Entry 2RJR (X-ray diffraction, 2.10 A resolution); this record covers chains A and B.

# Chain A (and B)
Protein: Tyrosine aminomutase
Organism: Streptomyces globisporus
Notes: EC 5.4.3.6; fragment: tyrosine aminomutase; chain B of this document is another copy of the same molecule, construct and numbering; everything in this record applies to it too
UniProtKB: Q8GMG0 (Q8GMG0_STRGL); residue numbers follow UniProt; this construct covers 1-152, 155-539
Chain sequence (537 residues; each row starts with the number of its first residue; note: 2 numbers in that range are skipped by the numbering (no residue carries them; nothing is unmodelled there)):
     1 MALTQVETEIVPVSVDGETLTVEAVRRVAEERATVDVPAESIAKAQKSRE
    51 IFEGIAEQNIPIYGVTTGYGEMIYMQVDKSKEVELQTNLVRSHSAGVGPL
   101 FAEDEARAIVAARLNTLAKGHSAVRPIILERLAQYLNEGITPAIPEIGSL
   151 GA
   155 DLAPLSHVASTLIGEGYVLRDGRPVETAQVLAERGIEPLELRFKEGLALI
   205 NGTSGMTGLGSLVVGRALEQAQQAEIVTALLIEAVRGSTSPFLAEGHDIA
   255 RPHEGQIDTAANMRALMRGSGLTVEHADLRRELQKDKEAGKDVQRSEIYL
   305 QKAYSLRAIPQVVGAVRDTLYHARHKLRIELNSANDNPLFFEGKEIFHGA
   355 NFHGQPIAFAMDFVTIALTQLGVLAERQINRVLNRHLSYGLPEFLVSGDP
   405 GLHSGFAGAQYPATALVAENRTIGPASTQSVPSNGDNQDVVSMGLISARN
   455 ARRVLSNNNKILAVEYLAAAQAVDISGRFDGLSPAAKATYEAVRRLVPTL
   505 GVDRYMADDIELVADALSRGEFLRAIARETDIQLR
Not modelled in the structure: 1-11
Modified / non-standard residues: Ala-152 ({2-[(1S)-1-aminoethyl]-4-methylidene-5-oxo-4,5-dihydro-1H-imidazol-1-yl}acetic acid; MDO)
UniProt features mapped onto this chain:
  - active site: Tyr-63 (Proton donor/acceptor)
  - binding site (substrate): His-93, Asn-205, Arg-311
  - cross-link: Ala-152 (5-imidazolinone (Ala-Gly))
  - mutagenesis: Tyr-63 (Y63F: Complete loss of activity. It does not affect the over-all structure of the enzyme), Glu-71 (E71A: Despite a decrease in activity, it shows lyase activity over time and still produced some amount of beta-tyrosine), His-93 (H93F: Complete loss of activity), Tyr-303 (Y303A: Despite a decrease in activity, it shows lyase activity over time and still produced some amount of beta-tyrosine), Tyr-415 (Y415V: Complete loss of activity)
Covalent attachments: covalent link Ala-152/Asp-155; SgTAM (295) linked to Ala-152
Ligand contacts: SgTAM (295; (2S,3S)-3-(4-fluorophenyl)-2,3-dihydroxypropanoic acid): Tyr-63, Tyr-69, Gly-70, Leu-89, His-93, Leu-156, Leu-201, Asn-205, Asn-341, Phe-356, Ala-411, Tyr-415, Asn-438, Gln-442

# How chain A and chain B interact
Residue-residue contacts (240):
  Asn-59(A) / Gln-288(B)
  Asn-59(A) / Lys-291(B)  hydrogen bond (backbone-side chain)
  Pro-61(A) / Arg-284(B)
  Pro-61(A) / Leu-287(B)  hydrophobic
  Pro-61(A) / Gln-288(B)
  Pro-61(A) / Leu-304(B)
  Ile-62(A) / Leu-304(B)
  Tyr-63(A) / Leu-304(B)
  Tyr-63(A) / Gln-305(B)
  Glu-71(A) / Tyr-303(B)  hydrogen bond
  Ile-73(A) / Tyr-303(B)  hydrophobic
  Ile-73(A) / Leu-304(B)  hydrophobic
  Ile-73(A) / Gln-305(B)
  Tyr-74(A) / Gln-298(B)
  Tyr-74(A) / Arg-299(B)
  Tyr-74(A) / Ser-300(B)  hydrogen bond (backbone-backbone)
  Tyr-74(A) / Ile-302(B)
  Tyr-74(A) / Tyr-303(B)
  Met-75(A) / Val-297(B)  hydrophobic
  Met-75(A) / Gln-298(B)
  Met-75(A) / Arg-299(B)
  Gln-76(A) / Leu-287(B)
  Gln-76(A) / Lys-291(B)
  Gln-76(A) / Asp-296(B)
  Gln-76(A) / Val-297(B)
  Gln-76(A) / Gln-298(B)  hydrogen bond (backbone-backbone)
  Gln-76(A) / Ser-300(B)
  Val-77(A) / Asp-296(B)
  Asp-78(A) / Asp-296(B)  hydrogen bond (backbone-backbone)
  Ser-80(A) / Asp-296(B)  hydrogen bond
  Lys-81(A) / Asp-296(B)  salt bridge
  Lys-119(A) / Ile-253(B)
  Lys-119(A) / Ala-254(B)
  Ala-152(A) / Tyr-308(B)
  Thr-207(A) / Arg-255(B)
  Ser-244(A) / Phe-351(B)
  Ser-244(A) / His-352(B)  hydrogen bond (side chain-backbone)
  Pro-245(A) / Phe-351(B)
  Pro-245(A) / His-352(B)
  Glu-249(A) / Phe-345(B)
  Glu-249(A) / Lys-348(B)
  Gly-250(A) / Phe-351(B)
  Gly-250(A) / Asn-355(B)  hydrogen bond (backbone-side chain)
  Ile-253(A) / Lys-119(B)
  Ala-254(A) / Lys-119(B)
  Ala-254(A) / Ser-337(B)
  Ala-254(A) / Ala-338(B)  hydrogen bond (backbone-backbone)
  Ala-254(A) / Leu-343(B)  hydrophobic
  Ala-254(A) / Phe-345(B)  hydrophobic
  Ala-254(A) / Asn-355(B)
  Arg-255(A) / Thr-207(B)
  Arg-255(A) / Glu-334(B)  salt bridge
  Arg-255(A) / Ser-337(B)
  Arg-255(A) / Asn-355(B)
  Arg-255(A) / His-357(B)  hydrogen bond (side chain-backbone)
  Arg-255(A) / Pro-360(B)
  His-257(A) / Lys-330(B)  hydrogen bond (side chain-backbone)
  His-257(A) / Ile-333(B)
  His-257(A) / Glu-334(B)
  His-257(A) / Pro-360(B)
  Gln-260(A) / Asn-355(B)  hydrogen bond
  His-280(A) / Glu-349(B)
  His-280(A) / Ile-350(B)
  His-280(A) / His-352(B)  hydrogen bond
  Ala-281(A) / Glu-349(B)
  Arg-284(A) / Ile-60(B)
  Arg-284(A) / Pro-61(B)
  Arg-284(A) / Glu-349(B)  salt bridge
  Leu-287(A) / Pro-61(B)  hydrophobic
  Leu-287(A) / Gln-76(B)
  Gln-288(A) / Pro-61(B)
  Lys-291(A) / Asn-59(B)  hydrogen bond (side chain-backbone)
  Lys-291(A) / Gln-76(B)
  Asp-296(A) / Gln-76(B)
  Asp-296(A) / Val-77(B)
  Asp-296(A) / Asp-78(B)  hydrogen bond (backbone-backbone)
  Asp-296(A) / Ser-80(B)
  Asp-296(A) / Lys-81(B)
  Val-297(A) / Met-75(B)  hydrophobic
  Val-297(A) / Gln-76(B)
  Gln-298(A) / Tyr-74(B)
  Gln-298(A) / Met-75(B)
  Gln-298(A) / Gln-76(B)  hydrogen bond (backbone-backbone)
  Arg-299(A) / Tyr-74(B)
  Arg-299(A) / Met-75(B)
  Ser-300(A) / Tyr-74(B)  hydrogen bond (backbone-backbone)
  Ile-302(A) / Tyr-74(B)
  Tyr-303(A) / Glu-71(B)  hydrogen bond
  Tyr-303(A) / Ile-73(B)  hydrophobic
  Tyr-303(A) / Tyr-74(B)
  Leu-304(A) / Pro-61(B)
  Leu-304(A) / Tyr-63(B)
  Leu-304(A) / Ile-73(B)  hydrophobic
  Leu-304(A) / His-352(B)
  Gln-305(A) / Tyr-63(B)
  Gln-305(A) / Ile-73(B)
  Gln-305(A) / Asn-341(B)
  Gln-305(A) / His-352(B)
  Gln-305(A) / Gly-353(B)
  Ala-307(A) / Asp-440(B)
  Ala-307(A) / Asn-441(B)
  Tyr-308(A) / Ala-152(B)
  Tyr-308(A) / Phe-356(B)  hydrophobic
  Tyr-308(A) / Asn-441(B)  hydrogen bond (backbone-backbone)
  Tyr-308(A) / Gln-442(B)
  Tyr-308(A) / Asp-443(B)
  Tyr-308(A) / Val-444(B)
  Ser-309(A) / Asp-443(B)  hydrogen bond
  Arg-311(A) / Asn-341(B)
  Arg-311(A) / Gly-353(B)  hydrogen bond (side chain-backbone)
  Arg-311(A) / Ala-354(B)
  Arg-311(A) / Phe-356(B)
  Ala-312(A) / Ala-354(B)  hydrophobic
  Ala-312(A) / His-357(B)
  Gln-315(A) / Ala-354(B)
  Gln-315(A) / Asn-355(B)  hydrogen bond
  Gln-315(A) / His-357(B)
  Gln-315(A) / Gln-359(B)
  Val-316(A) / His-357(B)
  Val-316(A) / Gln-359(B)
  Ala-319(A) / Gln-359(B)
  Ala-319(A) / Pro-360(B)
  Ala-319(A) / Phe-363(B)  hydrophobic
  Val-320(A) / Phe-363(B)
  Asp-322(A) / Lys-330(B)  salt bridge
  Thr-323(A) / Phe-363(B)
  Thr-323(A) / Phe-367(B)
  His-326(A) / His-326(B)
  Lys-330(A) / His-257(B)  hydrogen bond (backbone-side chain)
  Lys-330(A) / Asp-322(B)  salt bridge
  Ile-333(A) / His-257(B)
  Glu-334(A) / Arg-255(B)  salt bridge
  Glu-334(A) / His-257(B)  salt bridge
  Ser-337(A) / Ala-254(B)
  Ser-337(A) / Arg-255(B)
  Ala-338(A) / Ala-254(B)  hydrogen bond (backbone-backbone)
  Asn-341(A) / Gln-305(B)  hydrogen bond
  Asn-341(A) / Arg-311(B)
  Leu-343(A) / Ala-254(B)  hydrophobic
  Phe-345(A) / Glu-249(B)
  Phe-345(A) / Ala-254(B)  hydrophobic
  Lys-348(A) / Glu-249(B)  salt bridge
  Glu-349(A) / His-280(B)  salt bridge
  Glu-349(A) / Ala-281(B)
  Glu-349(A) / Arg-284(B)  salt bridge
  Ile-350(A) / His-280(B)
  Phe-351(A) / Ser-244(B)
  Phe-351(A) / Pro-245(B)
  Phe-351(A) / Leu-247(B)
  Phe-351(A) / Gly-250(B)
  His-352(A) / Ser-244(B)  hydrogen bond (backbone-side chain)
  His-352(A) / Pro-245(B)
  His-352(A) / His-280(B)  hydrogen bond
  His-352(A) / Leu-304(B)
  His-352(A) / Gln-305(B)
  His-352(A) / Arg-311(B)
  Gly-353(A) / Gln-305(B)
  Gly-353(A) / Arg-311(B)  hydrogen bond (backbone-side chain)
  Ala-354(A) / Arg-311(B)
  Ala-354(A) / Ala-312(B)  hydrophobic
  Ala-354(A) / Gln-315(B)  hydrogen bond (backbone-side chain)
  Asn-355(A) / Gly-250(B)
  Asn-355(A) / Ala-254(B)
  Asn-355(A) / Arg-255(B)
  Asn-355(A) / Gln-260(B)
  Asn-355(A) / Gln-315(B)
  Phe-356(A) / Tyr-308(B)
  Phe-356(A) / Arg-311(B)
  His-357(A) / Arg-255(B)  hydrogen bond (backbone-side chain)
  His-357(A) / Ala-312(B)
  His-357(A) / Gln-315(B)
  His-357(A) / Val-316(B)
  Gln-359(A) / Gln-315(B)
  Gln-359(A) / Val-316(B)
  Gln-359(A) / Ala-319(B)
  Gln-359(A) / Gln-374(B)  hydrogen bond
  Pro-360(A) / Arg-255(B)
  Pro-360(A) / His-257(B)
  Pro-360(A) / Gln-315(B)
  Pro-360(A) / Ala-319(B)
  Phe-363(A) / Ala-319(B)  hydrophobic
  Phe-363(A) / Val-320(B)
  Phe-363(A) / Thr-323(B)
  Phe-363(A) / Ile-370(B)  hydrophobic
  Phe-363(A) / Ala-371(B)  hydrophobic
  Phe-363(A) / Gln-374(B)
  Phe-367(A) / Thr-323(B)
  Phe-367(A) / Phe-367(B)  hydrophobic
  Phe-367(A) / Ile-370(B)  hydrophobic
  Ile-370(A) / Phe-363(B)  hydrophobic
  Ile-370(A) / Ile-370(B)  hydrophobic
  Ile-370(A) / Pro-429(B)  hydrophobic
  Ile-370(A) / Ser-431(B)
  Ile-370(A) / Thr-432(B)
  Ala-371(A) / Phe-363(B)  hydrophobic
  Thr-373(A) / Thr-432(B)
  Gln-374(A) / Gln-359(B)  hydrogen bond
  Gln-374(A) / Phe-363(B)
  Gln-374(A) / Ser-431(B)
  Gln-374(A) / Thr-432(B)
  Gln-374(A) / Val-444(B)
  Gln-374(A) / Val-445(B)  hydrogen bond (side chain-backbone)
  Val-377(A) / Thr-432(B)
  Leu-378(A) / Val-444(B)  hydrophobic
  Arg-381(A) / Pro-436(B)
  Arg-381(A) / Asp-443(B)
  Arg-381(A) / Val-444(B)
  Arg-385(A) / Asp-440(B)  hydrogen bond (side chain-backbone)
  Arg-385(A) / Asp-443(B)  salt bridge
  Leu-391(A) / Asp-440(B)
  Arg-425(A) / Thr-432(B)  hydrogen bond (side chain-backbone)
  Arg-425(A) / Gln-433(B)
  Arg-425(A) / Ser-434(B)  hydrogen bond (side chain-backbone)
  Pro-429(A) / Ile-370(B)  hydrophobic
  Pro-429(A) / Pro-429(B)  hydrophobic
  Ser-431(A) / Ile-370(B)
  Ser-431(A) / Gln-374(B)
  Thr-432(A) / Ile-370(B)
  Thr-432(A) / Thr-373(B)
  Thr-432(A) / Gln-374(B)
  Thr-432(A) / Arg-425(B)  hydrogen bond (backbone-side chain)
  Gln-433(A) / Arg-425(B)
  Ser-434(A) / Arg-425(B)  hydrogen bond (backbone-side chain)
  Pro-436(A) / Arg-381(B)
  Gly-439(A) / Leu-391(B)
  Asp-440(A) / Ala-307(B)
  Asp-440(A) / Arg-385(B)  hydrogen bond (backbone-side chain)
  Asp-440(A) / Leu-391(B)
  Asn-441(A) / Ala-307(B)
  Asn-441(A) / Tyr-308(B)  hydrogen bond (backbone-backbone)
  Gln-442(A) / Tyr-308(B)  hydrogen bond
  Asp-443(A) / Tyr-308(B)
  Asp-443(A) / Ser-309(B)  hydrogen bond
  Asp-443(A) / Arg-381(B)
  Asp-443(A) / Arg-385(B)  salt bridge
  Val-444(A) / Tyr-308(B)
  Val-444(A) / Gln-374(B)
  Val-444(A) / Leu-378(B)  hydrophobic
  Val-444(A) / Arg-381(B)
  Val-445(A) / Gln-374(B)  hydrogen bond (backbone-side chain)
Interface residues without a listed pair, chain A (109 interface residues in all): Ile-60, Thr-67, His-121, Leu-247, His-251, Pro-256, Glu-258, Lys-295, Lys-306, Gly-358, Asp-366, Asn-384
Interface residues without a listed pair, chain B (108 interface residues in all): Ile-62, His-121, His-251, Pro-256, Glu-258, Lys-295, Lys-306, Gly-358, Asp-366, Val-377, Asn-384, Gly-439

# Summary
Chain A and chain B form an interface of 109 and 108 residues respectively; the contacts include 43 hydrogen
bonds and 12 salt bridges. Polar contacts include Lys-81(A)/Asp-296(B), Arg-255(A)/Glu-334(B) and
Arg-284(A)/Glu-349(B). SgTAM is covalently linked to Ala-152(A).
Both chains are Tyrosine aminomutase (Streptomyces globisporus). Entry 2RJR (Substrate mimic bound to SgTAM)
was determined by X-ray diffraction, deposited together with 2QVE and 2RJS.
